Entry 7YKD (electron microscopy, 2.81 A resolution); this record covers chains B and S of the 6 polymer chains in the assembly.

# Chain B
Name: Guanine nucleotide-binding protein G(I)/G(S)/G(T) subunit beta-1
From: Homo sapiens
Reference sequence: P62873 (GBB1_HUMAN); residue numbers follow UniProt; this construct covers 1-340
Chain sequence (340 residues; each row starts with the number of its first residue):
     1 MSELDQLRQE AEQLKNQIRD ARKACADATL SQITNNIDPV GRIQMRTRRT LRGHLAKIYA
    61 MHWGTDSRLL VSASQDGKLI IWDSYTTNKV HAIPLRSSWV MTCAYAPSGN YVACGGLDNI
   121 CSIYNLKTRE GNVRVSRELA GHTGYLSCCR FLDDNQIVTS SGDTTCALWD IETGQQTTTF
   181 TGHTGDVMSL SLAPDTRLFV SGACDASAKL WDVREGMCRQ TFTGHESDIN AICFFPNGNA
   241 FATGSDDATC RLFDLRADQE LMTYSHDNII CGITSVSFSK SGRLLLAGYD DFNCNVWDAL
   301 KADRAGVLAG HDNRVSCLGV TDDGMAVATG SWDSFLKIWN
Not modelled in the structure: 1-3
Curated features (UniProtKB/Swiss-Prot):
  - modified residue: Ser-2 (N-acetylserine), His-266 (Phosphohistidine)
  - natural variant: Leu-30 (L30F: In MRD42; uncertain significance), Arg-52 (R52G: In MRD42), Gly-64 (G64V: In MRD42), Asp-76 (D76E: In MRD42; D76G: In MRD42), Gly-77 (G77S: In MRD42), Lys-78 (K78R: In MRD42), Ile-80 (I80N: In MRD42; I80T: In MRD42), His-91 (H91R: In MRD42; uncertain significance), Ala-92 (A92T: In MRD42), Pro-94 (P94S: In MRD42), Leu-95 (L95P: In MRD42), Arg-96 (R96L: In MRD42), 5 further natural variant entries in UniProt

# Chain S
Name: scFV16
From: Vicugna pacos
Notes: antibody fragment or engineered binder
Chain sequence (247 residues; each row starts with the number of its first residue):
     1 DVQLVESGGG LVQPGGSRKL SCSASGFAFS SFGMHWVRQA PEKGLEWVAY ISSGSGTIYY
    61 ADTVKGRFTI SRDDPKNTLF LQMTSLRSED TAMYYCVRSI YYYGSSPFDF WGQGTTLTVS
   121 SGGGGSGGGG SGGGGSDIVM TQATSSVPVT PGESVSISCR SSKSLLHSNG NTYLYWFLQR
   181 PGQSPQLLIY RMSNLASGVP DRFSGSGSGT AFTLTISRLE AEDVGVYYCM QHLEYPLTFG
   241 AGTKLEL
Not modelled in the structure: 122-135
Disulfide bonds: Cys-22/Cys-96, Cys-159/Cys-229

# How chain B and chain S interact
Pairs across the interface (13; chain B residue first):
  Asp-66(B) / Tyr-103(S)
  Arg-68(B) / Tyr-103(S)
  Leu-69(B) / Tyr-103(S)  hydrophobic
  Val-90(B) / Tyr-102(S)  hydrophobic
  Arg-129(B) / Val-2(S)
  Arg-129(B) / Arg-98(S)  hydrogen bond (backbone-side chain)
  Arg-129(B) / Asp-109(S)  salt bridge
  Arg-129(B) / Phe-110(S)
  Glu-130(B) / Gly-26(S)
  Glu-130(B) / Phe-27(S)
  Glu-130(B) / Ala-28(S)  hydrogen bond (backbone-backbone)
  Glu-130(B) / Phe-32(S)
  Gly-131(B) / Phe-32(S)
Interface residues without a listed pair, chain B (10 interface residues in all): Asp-83, His-91, Asn-132
Interface residues without a listed pair, chain S (11 interface residues in all): Ile-100

# Summary
The interface between chain B and chain S involves 10 residues on one side and 11 on the other; the contacts
include 2 hydrogen bonds and 1 salt bridge. Polar contacts include Arg-129(B)/Asp-109(S), Arg-129(B)/Arg-98(S)
and Glu-130(B)/Ala-28(S).
Here chain B is Guanine nucleotide-binding protein G(I)/G(S)/G(T) subunit beta-1 (Homo sapiens) and chain S is
scFV16 (Vicugna pacos). Entry 7YKD (Cryo-EM structure of the human chemerin receptor 1 complex with the
C-terminal nonapeptide of chemerin) was determined by electron microscopy.
